PDB entry 1NJ4 | X-ray diffraction, 1.90 A resolution | chain A

Chain A:
Protein: Penicillin-binding protein 5
From: Escherichia coli
Notes: EC 3.4.16.4
Reference sequence: P04287 (DACA_ECOLI); residues 1-357 here correspond to UniProt positions 30-386 (UniProt number = residue number + 29)
Sequence (363 residues; each row starts with the number of its first residue):
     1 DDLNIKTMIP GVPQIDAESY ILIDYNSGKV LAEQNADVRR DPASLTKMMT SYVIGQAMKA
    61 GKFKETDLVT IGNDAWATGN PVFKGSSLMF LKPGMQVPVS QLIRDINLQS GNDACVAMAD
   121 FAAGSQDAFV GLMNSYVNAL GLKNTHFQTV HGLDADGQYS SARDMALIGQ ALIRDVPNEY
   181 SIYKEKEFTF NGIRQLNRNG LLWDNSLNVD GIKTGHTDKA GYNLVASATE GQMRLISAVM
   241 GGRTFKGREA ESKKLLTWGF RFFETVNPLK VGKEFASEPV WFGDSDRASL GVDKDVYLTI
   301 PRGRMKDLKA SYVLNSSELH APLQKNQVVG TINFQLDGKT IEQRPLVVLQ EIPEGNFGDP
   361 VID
Unresolved in the structure: 1-2, 74-83, 356-363
Construct notes: engineered mutation Asp105 (Gly134 in P04287)
From the paper describing this entry:
  - conformationally variable residues (loop rearrangement, order/disorder transition, side-chain flip): Ser44, Asp74 to Lys84, Gly85 to Phe90, Gln109, Phe190
  - contacts within the chain: Lys47-Asn112 (hydrogen bond), Ser110-Lys213 (hydrogen bond), Gln109-Arg198 (backbone contact)
  - catalytic residues: Ser44 (citing earlier work)
  - catalytic residues: Lys47, Ser110, Asn112, Arg198 (proposed by the authors, not directly observed)
  - mutagenesis - S86A, S86A/S87A, S87A: unchanged binding to [14C]penicillin G
  - mutagenesis - S86A, S86A/S87A, S87A: decreased catalytic activity

Overview:
From the paper: catalytic residues Ser44, Lys47 and Ser110 among others; S86A, S86A/S87A and S87A reduce
catalytic activity.
Chain A is Penicillin-binding protein 5 (Escherichia coli); the structure, Crystal structure of a
deacylation-defective mutant of penicillin-binding protein 5 at 1.9 A resolution, was determined by X-ray
diffraction (same publication as 1NZO).
